8Z6Q - chains F and G of the 18 polymer chains in the assembly; structure by electron microscopy, 5.41 A resolution (low resolution: residue-level contacts below are approximate; hydrogen-bond / salt-bridge calls are withheld).

Chain F:
Protein: CYFN1006-1 light chain
From: Homo sapiens
Chain sequence (215 residues; numbered 1 to 233; 18 numbers in that range are skipped by the numbering (no residue carries them; nothing is unmodelled there); the number before each row is that of its first residue):
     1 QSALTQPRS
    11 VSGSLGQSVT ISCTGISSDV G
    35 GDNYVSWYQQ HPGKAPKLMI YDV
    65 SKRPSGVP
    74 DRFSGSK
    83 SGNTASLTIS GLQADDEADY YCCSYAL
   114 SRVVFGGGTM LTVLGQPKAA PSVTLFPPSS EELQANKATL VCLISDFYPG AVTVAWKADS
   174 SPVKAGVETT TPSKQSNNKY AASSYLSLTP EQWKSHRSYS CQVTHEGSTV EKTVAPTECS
Disordered / not traced: 1, 131-132, 172-173, 177-178, 210-211, 220-233
Disulfides: Cys23-Cys104, Cys155-Cys214

Chain G:
Protein: CYFN1006-1 heavy chain
From: Homo sapiens
Chain sequence (451 residues; numbered 1 to 458 plus 1 insertion-coded residue; 8 numbers in that range are skipped by the numbering (no residue carries them; nothing is unmodelled there); the number before each row is that of its first residue):
     1 QMQLVQSGA
    11 EVKKPGESLK ISCKGSGYTF
    35 SYYWIGWVRQ MPGKGLEWMG IIYPG
    62 DSDTRYSPSF Q
    74 GQVTISADKS ISTAYLHWSS LKASDTAMYY CARQGDLG
  112A D
   112 WILLGYWGQG TLVTVSSAST KGPSVFPLAP SSKSTSGGTA ALGCLVKDYF PEPVTVSWNS
   172 GALTSGVHTF PAVLQSSGLY SLSSVVTVPS SSLGTQTYIC NVNHKPSNTK VDKKVEPKSC
   232 DKTHTCPPCP APELLGGPSV FLFPPKPKDT LMISRTPEVT CVVVDVSHED PEVKFNWYVD
   292 GVEVHNAKTK PREEQYNSTY RVVSVLTVLH QDWLNGKEYK CKVSNKALPA PIEKTISKAK
   352 GQPREPQVYT LPPSRDELTK NQVSLTCLVK GFYPSDIAVE WESNGQPENN YKTTPPVLDS
   412 DGSFFLYSKL TVDKSRWQQG NVFSCSVMHE ALHNHYTQKS LSLSPGK
Disordered / not traced: 1-4, 140-143, 147-150, 200-208, 227-458
Disulfides: Cys155-Cys211

Chain F / chain G interface:
Pairs across the interface - 57 pairs, chain F then chain G:
  Ser40(F) - Leu114(G)
  Tyr42(F) - Leu114(G)
  Tyr42(F) - Leu115(G)
  Tyr42(F) - Trp118(G)
  Gln44(F) - Gln44(G)
  Gln44(F) - Leu50(G)
  Gln44(F) - Tyr103(G)
  Lys48(F) - Tyr103(G)
  Ala49(F) - Gly119(G)
  Pro50(F) - Tyr103(G)
  Pro50(F) - Trp118(G)
  Leu52(F) - Leu110(G)
  Leu52(F) - Leu114(G)
  Leu52(F) - Leu115(G)
  Leu52(F) - Gly116(G)
  Tyr55(F) - Leu110(G)
  Tyr55(F) - Gly111(G)
  Tyr103(F) - Gln44(G)
  Tyr107(F) - Ile113(G)
  Tyr107(F) - Leu114(G)
  Ser114(F) - Trp112(G)
  Val116(F) - Trp52(G)
  Val116(F) - Ile113(G)
  Phe118(F) - Leu50(G)
  Phe118(F) - Trp52(G)
  Phe139(F) - Leu139(G)
  Pro140(F) - Leu139(G)
  Ser142(F) - Pro138(G)
  Ser142(F) - Leu139(G)
  Glu144(F) - Val136(G)
  Glu144(F) - Phe137(G)
  Glu144(F) - Pro138(G)
  Glu144(F) - Lys224(G)
  Glu145(F) - Phe137(G)
  Glu145(F) - Pro138(G)
  Glu145(F) - Leu156(G)
  Lys150(F) - Asp159(G)
  Val154(F) - Leu156(G)
  Leu156(F) - Phe181(G)
  Leu156(F) - Val196(G)
  Glu181(F) - Val184(G)
  Glu181(F) - Leu185(G)
  Glu181(F) - Gln186(G)
  Glu181(F) - Ser187(G)
  Thr182(F) - Val184(G)
  Thr183(F) - Val184(G)
  Ser186(F) - Pro182(G)
  Lys187(F) - Thr180(G)
  Lys187(F) - Pro182(G)
  Ser189(F) - His179(G)
  Asn190(F) - His179(G)
  Ala194(F) - Phe181(G)
  Ser196(F) - Val184(G)
  Tyr198(F) - Val184(G)
  Tyr198(F) - Ser192(G)
  Tyr198(F) - Leu193(G)
  Tyr198(F) - Ser194(G)
Also at the interface, not in a pair above, chain F (37 interface residues in all): Tyr38, Lys51, Pro141, Thr152, Ser158, Pro185
Also at the interface, not in a pair above, chain G (41 interface residues in all): Val42, Gly49, Glu51, Asp112A, Tyr117, Gln120, Lys144, Lys158, Ala183

Summary:
The interface between chain F and chain G involves 37 residues on one side and 41 on the other.
Here chain F is CYFN1006-1 light chain and chain G is CYFN1006-1 heavy chain, both from Homo sapiens. Entry
8Z6Q (SARS-CoV-2 XBB.1.16 Spike in complex with CYFN1006-1(S-CYFN1006-1 dimer trimer)) was determined by
electron microscopy.
